PDB entry 6SES | X-ray diffraction, 2.00 A resolution | chains A and E of the 6 polymer chains in the assembly

[Chain A]
Name: Tubulin alpha-1B chain
Source organism: Bos taurus
Reference sequence: P81947 (TBA1B_BOVIN); residue numbers follow UniProt; this construct covers 1-451
Amino-acid sequence (451 residues; row label = number of the first residue in the row):
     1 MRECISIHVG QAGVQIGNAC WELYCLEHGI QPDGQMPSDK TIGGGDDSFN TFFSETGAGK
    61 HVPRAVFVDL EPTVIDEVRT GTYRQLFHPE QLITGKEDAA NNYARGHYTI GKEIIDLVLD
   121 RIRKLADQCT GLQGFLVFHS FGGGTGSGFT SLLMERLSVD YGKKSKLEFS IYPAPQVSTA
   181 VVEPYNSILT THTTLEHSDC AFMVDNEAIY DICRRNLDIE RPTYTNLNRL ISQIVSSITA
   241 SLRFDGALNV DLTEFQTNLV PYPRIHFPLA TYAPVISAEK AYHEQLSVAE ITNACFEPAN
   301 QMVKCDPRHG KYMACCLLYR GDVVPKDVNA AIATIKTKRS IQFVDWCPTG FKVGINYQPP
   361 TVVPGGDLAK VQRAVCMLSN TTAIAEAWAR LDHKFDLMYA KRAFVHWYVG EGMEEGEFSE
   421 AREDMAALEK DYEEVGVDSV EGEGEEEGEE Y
Not modelled in the structure: 439-451
Residues lining bound ligands: GTP (guanosine-5'-triphosphate): Val-9, Gly-10, Gln-11, Ala-12, Gln-15, Ile-16, Asp-69, Asp-98, Ala-99, Ala-100, Asn-101, Ser-140, Gly-142, Gly-143, Gly-144, Thr-145, Gly-146, Ile-171, Pro-173, Val-177, Ser-178, Glu-183, Asn-206, Tyr-224, Leu-227, Asn-228, Ile-231

[Chain E]
Name: Stathmin-4
Source organism: Rattus norvegicus
Reference sequence: P63043 (STMN4_RAT); residues 5-145 here correspond to UniProt positions 49-189 (UniProt number = residue number + 44)
Amino-acid sequence (143 residues; numbered 3 to 145; the number before each row is that of its first residue):
     3 MADMEVIELN KCTSGQSFEV ILKPPSFDGV PEFNASLPRR RDPSLEEIQK KLEAAEERRK
    63 YQEAELLKHL AEKREHEREV IQKAIEENNN FIKMAKEKLA QKMESNKENR EAHLAAMLER
   123 LQEKDKHAEE VRKNKELKEE ASR
Not modelled in the structure: 3-5, 29-43, 144-145
Sequence notes: expression tag (3-4)
Curated features (UniProtKB/Swiss-Prot):
  - modified residue: Ser-46 (Phosphoserine)

[Chain A / chain E interface]
Pairs across the interface (59):
  His-107(A) / Leu-54(E)
  Tyr-108(A) / Lys-53(E)
  Tyr-108(A) / Leu-54(E)  hydrophobic
  Tyr-108(A) / Ala-57(E)  hydrophobic
  Thr-109(A) / Arg-61(E)  hydrogen bond
  Lys-112(A) / Glu-58(E)  salt bridge
  Glu-113(A) / Glu-58(E)
  Leu-152(A) / Ile-50(E)  hydrophobic
  Glu-155(A) / Ile-50(E)
  Arg-156(A) / Leu-47(E)
  Ser-158(A) / Asp-44(E)
  Val-159(A) / Pro-45(E)
  Glu-196(A) / Asp-44(E)
  Glu-196(A) / Pro-45(E)
  His-197(A) / Asp-44(E)  salt bridge
  His-197(A) / Pro-45(E)
  Asp-245(A) / Cys-14(E)
  Asp-245(A) / Ser-16(E)
  Ala-247(A) / Asn-12(E)
  Ala-247(A) / Ser-19(E)
  Leu-248(A) / Ser-19(E)
  Pro-325(A) / Gln-18(E)
  Pro-325(A) / Phe-20(E)  hydrophobic
  Asn-329(A) / Met-6(E)
  Asn-329(A) / Val-8(E)
  Asn-329(A) / Phe-20(E)
  Asn-329(A) / Val-22(E)
  Lys-336(A) / Leu-24(E)
  Lys-336(A) / Lys-25(E)
  Asp-345(A) / Pro-27(E)
  Asp-345(A) / Ser-28(E)  hydrogen bond (backbone-backbone)
  Cys-347(A) / Pro-27(E)
  Pro-348(A) / Lys-25(E)
  Thr-349(A) / Ile-23(E)
  Thr-349(A) / Leu-24(E)  hydrogen bond (backbone-backbone)
  Thr-349(A) / Lys-25(E)  hydrogen bond (backbone-backbone)
  Gly-350(A) / Val-22(E)
  Phe-351(A) / Glu-21(E)
  Phe-351(A) / Val-22(E)  hydrogen bond (backbone-backbone)
  Lys-352(A) / Phe-20(E)
  Lys-352(A) / Glu-21(E)  salt bridge
  Val-353(A) / Ser-19(E)
  Val-353(A) / Phe-20(E)  hydrogen bond (backbone-backbone)
  Gly-354(A) / Gln-18(E)
  Ile-355(A) / Gly-17(E)
  Ile-355(A) / Gln-18(E)  hydrogen bond (backbone-backbone)
  Asn-356(A) / Ser-16(E)
  Tyr-357(A) / Thr-15(E)
  Tyr-357(A) / Ser-16(E)  hydrogen bond (backbone-backbone)
  Tyr-357(A) / Gly-17(E)
  Tyr-357(A) / Gln-18(E)  hydrogen bond
  Val-409(A) / Gln-64(E)  hydrogen bond (backbone-side chain)
  Gly-410(A) / Arg-61(E)
  Gly-410(A) / Gln-64(E)
  Glu-411(A) / Arg-61(E)  hydrogen bond (backbone-side chain)
  Gly-412(A) / Ala-57(E)
  Gly-412(A) / Arg-60(E)  hydrogen bond (backbone-side chain)
  Gly-412(A) / Arg-61(E)
  Glu-414(A) / Arg-60(E)  salt bridge
Also at the interface, not in a pair above, chain A (40 interface residues in all): Gly-246, Val-328, Ile-332, Ala-333, Trp-346
Also at the interface, not in a pair above, chain E (31 interface residues in all): Ser-46, Gln-51, Glu-55

[Summary]
The interface between chain A and chain E involves 40 residues on one side and 31 on the other, with 12
hydrogen bonds and 4 salt bridges. Polar pairs include Lys-112(A)/Glu-58(E), His-197(A)/Asp-44(E) and
Lys-352(A)/Glu-21(E). Ligands of chain A: GTP.
Chain A is Tubulin alpha-1B chain (Bos taurus) and chain E is Stathmin-4 (Rattus norvegicus); the structure,
Tubulin-B2 complex, was determined by X-ray diffraction.
